Entry 1KPL (X-ray diffraction, 3.00 A resolution); this record covers chains A and B.

Chain A (and B):
Protein: putative ClC family, chlorine transport protein
Source organism: Salmonella typhimurium
Notes: chain B of this document is another copy of the same molecule, construct and numbering; everything in this record applies to it too
UniProtKB: Q8ZRP8 (CLCA_SALTY); numbering as in UniProt (aligned over 1-473)
Chain sequence (473 residues; each row starts with the number of its first residue):
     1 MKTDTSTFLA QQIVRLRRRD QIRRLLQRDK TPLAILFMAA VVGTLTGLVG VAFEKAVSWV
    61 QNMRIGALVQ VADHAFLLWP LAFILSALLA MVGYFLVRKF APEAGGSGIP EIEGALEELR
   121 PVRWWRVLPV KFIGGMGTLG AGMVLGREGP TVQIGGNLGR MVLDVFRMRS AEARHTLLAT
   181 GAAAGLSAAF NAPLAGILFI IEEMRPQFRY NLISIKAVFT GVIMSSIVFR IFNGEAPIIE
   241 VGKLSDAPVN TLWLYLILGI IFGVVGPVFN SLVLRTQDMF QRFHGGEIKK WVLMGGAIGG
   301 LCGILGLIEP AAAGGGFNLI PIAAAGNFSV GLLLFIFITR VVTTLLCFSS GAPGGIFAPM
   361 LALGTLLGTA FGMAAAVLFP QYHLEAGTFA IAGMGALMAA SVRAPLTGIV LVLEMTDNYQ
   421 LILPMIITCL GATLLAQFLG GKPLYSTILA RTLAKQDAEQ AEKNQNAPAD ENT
Not modelled in the structure: 1-30, 461-473 (chain B: 1-11, 463-473)
Construct notes: engineered mutation Leu-26 (Met in Q8ZRP8), Val-264 (Cys in Q8ZRP8)
UniProt features mapped onto this chain:
  - motif: Gly-106 to Pro-110 (Selectivity filter part_1), Gly-146 to Pro-150 (Selectivity filter part_2), Gly-355 to Pro-359 (Selectivity filter part_3)
  - binding site (chloride): Ser-107, Ile-356, Phe-357, Tyr-445
  - site: Glu-148 (Mediates proton transfer from the outer aqueous phase to the interior of the protein), Glu-203 (Mediates proton transfer from the protein to the inner aqueous phase)
What the authors report for this chain:
  - binding site for chloride ion: Ser-107, Gly-355 to Pro-359, Tyr-445
  - contacts within the chain: Ser-107/Ile-109 (backbone contact)

Chain A / chain B interface:
Pairs across the interface (83; chain A residue first):
  Leu-33(A) with Phe-438(B), hydrophobic
  Glu-117(A) with Arg-17(B); Gln-21(B), hydrogen bond; Leu-25(B)
  Glu-118(A) with Arg-17(B), hydrogen bond (backbone-side chain)
  Leu-119(A) with Arg-17(B); Gln-21(B)
  Pro-193(A) with Tyr-419(B); Ile-422(B), hydrophobic; Ile-426(B), hydrophobic
  Leu-194(A) with Leu-413(B), hydrophobic; Ile-422(B), hydrophobic
  Ile-197(A) with Leu-406(B), hydrophobic
  Leu-198(A) with Leu-198(B), hydrophobic
  Ile-201(A) with Ile-201(B), hydrophobic; Leu-406(B), hydrophobic
  Glu-203(A) with Arg-28(B), salt bridge
  Arg-205(A) with Arg-205(B)
  Gln-207(A) with Arg-205(B), hydrogen bond (backbone-side chain); Phe-208(B); Arg-209(B)
  Phe-208(A) with Gln-21(B); Arg-24(B); Leu-25(B), hydrophobic; Arg-209(B)
  Arg-209(A) with Arg-205(B), hydrogen bond (backbone-side chain); Arg-209(B), hydrogen bond (backbone-side chain)
  Tyr-210(A) with Arg-209(B); Tyr-210(B), hydrogen bond
  Lys-216(A) with Leu-430(B); Leu-434(B); Gln-437(B), hydrogen bond
  Phe-219(A) with Ile-409(B), hydrophobic; Ile-426(B), hydrophobic; Leu-430(B), hydrophobic
  Thr-220(A) with Leu-430(B)
  Ile-223(A) with Leu-423(B), hydrophobic; Ile-426(B), hydrophobic; Ile-427(B), hydrophobic
  Arg-230(A) with Ala-247(B), hydrogen bond (side chain-backbone); Val-249(B); Leu-423(B)
  Ile-231(A) with Val-249(B), hydrophobic
  Glu-235(A) with Asp-246(B)
  Asp-246(A) with Arg-230(B), salt bridge; Glu-235(B)
  Ala-247(A) with Arg-230(B), hydrogen bond (backbone-side chain)
  Val-249(A) with Arg-230(B)
  Leu-252(A) with Ile-227(B), hydrophobic
  Arg-403(A) with Asp-29(B); Lys-216(B)
  Leu-406(A) with Ile-201(B), hydrophobic; Phe-219(B), hydrophobic
  Ile-409(A) with Phe-219(B), hydrophobic
  Glu-414(A) with Tyr-419(B), hydrogen bond; Ile-422(B)
  Asp-417(A) with Tyr-419(B)
  Tyr-419(A) with Pro-193(B); Glu-414(B), hydrogen bond
  Ile-422(A) with Leu-194(B), hydrophobic
  Leu-423(A) with Ser-226(B); Arg-230(B)
  Ile-426(A) with Leu-194(B), hydrophobic; Phe-219(B), hydrophobic; Ile-223(B), hydrophobic
  Ile-427(A) with Ile-223(B), hydrophobic
  Leu-430(A) with Phe-219(B), hydrophobic; Thr-220(B)
  Thr-433(A) with Lys-216(B)
  Leu-434(A) with Leu-36(B), hydrophobic; Thr-220(B)
  Gln-437(A) with Lys-30(B); Thr-31(B), hydrogen bond (side chain-backbone)
  Phe-438(A) with Leu-33(B), hydrophobic
  Lys-442(A) with Leu-26(B), hydrogen bond (side chain-backbone)
  Ser-446(A) with Leu-25(B); Arg-28(B), hydrogen bond
  Thr-447(A) with Leu-26(B)
  Leu-449(A) with Leu-25(B), hydrophobic
  Ala-450(A) with Leu-26(B), hydrophobic
  Leu-453(A) with Arg-18(B)
  Gln-456(A) with Arg-18(B)
  Asp-457(A) with Arg-18(B)
Other interface residues (no listed pair), chain A (60 interface residues in all): Leu-36, Glu-113, Asn-191, Ala-192, Pro-206, Asn-211, Ser-226, Ile-227, Pro-248, Val-410, Leu-413
Other interface residues (no listed pair), chain B (56 interface residues in all): Ile-22, Asn-191, Ala-192, Ile-197, Ile-213, Ile-231, Pro-248, Leu-252, Arg-403, Val-410, Asp-417, Thr-433

In short:
60 residues of chain A and 56 residues of chain B are in contact, with 14 hydrogen bonds and 2 salt bridges.
Polar contacts include Glu-203(A)/Arg-28(B), Asp-246(A)/Arg-230(B) and Glu-117(A)/Gln-21(B). From the paper: a
binding site for chloride ion at Ser-107(A), Gly-355(A) and Tyr-445(A); contacts within the chain involving
Ile-109(A) and Ser-107(A).
Chain A and chain B are both putative ClC family, chlorine transport protein (Salmonella typhimurium); the
structure, Crystal Structure of the ClC Chloride Channel from S. typhimurium, was determined by X-ray
diffraction (same publication as 1KPK).
